Entry 4YY9 (X-ray diffraction, 2.60 A resolution); this record covers chains A and B.

[Chain A]
Molecule: HA1
From: unidentified influenza virus
Sequence (325 residues; numbered 1 to 325; the number before each row is that of its first residue):
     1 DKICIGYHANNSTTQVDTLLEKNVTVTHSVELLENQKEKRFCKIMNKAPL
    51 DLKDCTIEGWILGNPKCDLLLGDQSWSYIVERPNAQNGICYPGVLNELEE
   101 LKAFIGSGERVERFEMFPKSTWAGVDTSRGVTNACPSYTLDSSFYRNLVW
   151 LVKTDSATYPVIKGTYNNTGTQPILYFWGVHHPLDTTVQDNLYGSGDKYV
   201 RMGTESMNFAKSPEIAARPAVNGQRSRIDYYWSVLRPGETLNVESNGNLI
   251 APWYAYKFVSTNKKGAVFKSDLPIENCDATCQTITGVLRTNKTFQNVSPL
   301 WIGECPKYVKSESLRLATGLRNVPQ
Cystine bridges: Cys42-Cys277, Cys55-Cys67, Cys90-Cys135, Cys281-Cys305
Covalently attached groups: N-acetylglucosamine (NAG) linked to Asn23, Asn167

[Chain B]
Molecule: HA2
From: unidentified influenza virus
Sequence (162 residues; numbered 330 to 491; the number before each row is that of its first residue):
   330 GIFGAIAGFIEGGWTGMIDGWYGYHHENSQGSGYAADRESTQKAIDGITN
   380 KVNSIINKMNTQFEAVDHEFSNLERRIGNLNKRMEDGFLDVWTYNAELLV
   430 LLENERTLDLHDANVKNLYEKVKSQLRDNANDLGNGCFEFWHKCDNECME
   480 SVKNGTYDYPKY
Cystine bridges: Cys473-Cys477
Covalently attached groups: N-acetylglucosamine (NAG) linked to Asn483

[How chain A and chain B interact]
Inter-chain disulfides: Cys4(A)-Cys466(B)
Pairs across the interface (122; chain A residue first):
  Asp1(A) - Glu356(B)
  Asp1(A) - Asn357(B)
  Asp1(A) - Phe467(B)
  Asp1(A) - Glu468(B)
  Asp1(A) - Phe469(B)  hydrogen bond (backbone-backbone)
  Asp1(A) - Lys472(B)
  Asp1(A) - Cys473(B)  hydrogen bond (side chain-backbone)
  Lys2(A) - His354(B)
  Lys2(A) - His355(B)
  Lys2(A) - Glu356(B)  hydrogen bond (backbone-backbone)
  Lys2(A) - Phe467(B)
  Lys2(A) - Phe469(B)
  Lys2(A) - Met478(B)
  Ile3(A) - His354(B)
  Ile3(A) - Gly465(B)
  Ile3(A) - Cys466(B)
  Ile3(A) - Phe467(B)  hydrogen bond (backbone-backbone)
  Ile3(A) - Phe469(B)  hydrophobic
  Ile3(A) - Val481(B)  hydrophobic
  Cys4(A) - Trp343(B)
  Cys4(A) - Gly352(B)
  Cys4(A) - Tyr353(B)
  Cys4(A) - His354(B)  hydrogen bond (backbone-backbone)
  Cys4(A) - Gly465(B)
  Cys4(A) - Cys466(B)  disulfide
  Ile5(A) - Ile339(B)
  Ile5(A) - Trp343(B)
  Ile5(A) - Gly352(B)
  Ile5(A) - Tyr448(B)
  Ile5(A) - Val451(B)  hydrophobic
  Ile5(A) - Gly465(B)  hydrogen bond (backbone-backbone)
  Ile5(A) - Phe467(B)  hydrophobic
  Gly6(A) - Trp343(B)
  Gly6(A) - Tyr351(B)
  Gly6(A) - Gly352(B)  hydrogen bond (backbone-backbone)
  Tyr7(A) - Ile335(B)
  Tyr7(A) - Ala336(B)  hydrogen bond (side chain-backbone)
  Tyr7(A) - Ile339(B)  hydrogen bond (side chain-backbone)
  Tyr7(A) - Glu340(B)
  Tyr7(A) - Gly341(B)  hydrogen bond (side chain-backbone)
  Tyr7(A) - Gly342(B)
  Tyr7(A) - Trp343(B)  hydrogen bond (backbone-backbone)
  Tyr7(A) - Met346(B)
  Tyr7(A) - Trp350(B)
  Tyr7(A) - Val444(B)  hydrophobic
  His8(A) - Trp343(B)
  His8(A) - Met346(B)  hydrogen bond (side chain-backbone)
  His8(A) - Gly349(B)
  His8(A) - Trp350(B)  hydrogen bond (backbone-backbone)
  Ala9(A) - Gly342(B)
  Ala9(A) - Trp343(B)  hydrogen bond (backbone-backbone)
  Ala9(A) - Thr344(B)
  Val16(A) - Asn433(B)
  Asp17(A) - Leu430(B)
  Asp17(A) - Asn433(B)  hydrogen bond (backbone-side chain)
  Thr18(A) - Leu430(B)
  Thr18(A) - Asn433(B)
  Thr18(A) - Glu434(B)
  Leu19(A) - Leu430(B)  hydrogen bond (backbone-backbone)
  Leu19(A) - Glu434(B)
  Leu20(A) - Glu434(B)
  Val26(A) - Leu437(B)  hydrophobic
  Thr27(A) - Trp350(B)
  His28(A) - Trp350(B)  hydrogen bond
  Glu99(A) - Glu398(B)
  Glu99(A) - Phe399(B)
  Glu99(A) - Ser400(B)
  Lys102(A) - Glu398(B)  salt bridge
  Ala103(A) - His397(B)
  Lys264(A) - Glu393(B)  salt bridge
  Lys264(A) - Ala394(B)
  Ala266(A) - Asp396(B)
  Val267(A) - Asp396(B)  hydrogen bond (backbone-side chain)
  Lys269(A) - Glu398(B)  salt bridge
  Thr293(A) - Ile385(B)
  Thr293(A) - Met388(B)
  Phe294(A) - Met388(B)  hydrophobic
  Phe294(A) - Ala425(B)  hydrophobic
  Pro299(A) - Ala394(B)
  Leu300(A) - Ala394(B)
  Leu300(A) - Val395(B)
  Trp301(A) - Gln391(B)
  Trp301(A) - Phe392(B)
  Trp301(A) - Glu393(B)
  Cys305(A) - Gln391(B)  hydrogen bond (backbone-side chain)
  Pro306(A) - Gln391(B)
  Lys307(A) - Met388(B)  hydrogen bond (side chain-backbone)
  Lys307(A) - Thr390(B)  hydrogen bond (side chain-backbone)
  Lys307(A) - Gln391(B)
  Lys307(A) - Trp421(B)
  Tyr308(A) - Leu418(B)  hydrophobic
  Val309(A) - Leu418(B)  hydrophobic
  Val309(A) - Trp421(B)
  Val309(A) - Thr422(B)
  Lys310(A) - Leu418(B)
  Lys310(A) - Thr422(B)  hydrogen bond (backbone-side chain)
  Ser311(A) - Thr422(B)
  Ser311(A) - Glu426(B)  hydrogen bond
  Leu314(A) - Ala425(B)  hydrophobic
  Leu314(A) - Glu426(B)
  Arg315(A) - Val429(B)
  Arg315(A) - Asn433(B)  hydrogen bond (backbone-side chain)
  Leu316(A) - Ile384(B)  hydrophobic
  Leu316(A) - Asn433(B)
  Ala317(A) - Asn433(B)  hydrogen bond (backbone-side chain)
  Ala317(A) - Thr436(B)
  Thr318(A) - Trp350(B)
  Thr318(A) - Ile377(B)
  Thr318(A) - Val381(B)
  Thr318(A) - His440(B)  hydrogen bond (backbone-side chain)
  Gly319(A) - Trp350(B)
  Gly319(A) - Leu437(B)
  Gly319(A) - His440(B)  hydrogen bond (backbone-side chain)
  Leu320(A) - Trp350(B)
  Leu320(A) - Tyr351(B)  hydrophobic
  Leu320(A) - His440(B)
  Val323(A) - Glu340(B)
  Val323(A) - Gly341(B)
  Val323(A) - Gly342(B)  hydrogen bond (backbone-backbone)
  Pro324(A) - Thr344(B)
  Gln325(A) - Gly341(B)
  Gln325(A) - Gly342(B)  hydrogen bond (side chain-backbone)
Also at the interface, not in a pair above, chain A (51 interface residues in all): Asn10, Val24, Leu32, Gly265, Arg321
Also at the interface, not in a pair above, chain B (72 interface residues in all): Ala334, Ile347, Ser358, Lys387, Glu403, Asp419, Leu427, Leu431, Glu432, Leu447, Leu455, Leu462, His471, Lys482

[Overview]
51 residues of chain A face 72 of chain B across their interface; the contacts include 1 disulfide bond, 29
hydrogen bonds and 3 salt bridges. Polar pairs include Lys102(A)-Glu398(B), Lys264(A)-Glu393(B) and
Lys269(A)-Glu398(B). Covalently linked N-acetylglucosamine: at Asn23(A) and Asn167(A).
Chain A is HA1 and chain B is HA2, both from unidentified influenza virus; the structure, The structure of
hemagglutinin from a H6N1 influenza virus (A/Taiwan/2/2013), was determined by X-ray diffraction.
